8FRN - chains B and G of the 4 polymer chains in the assembly; structure by electron microscopy, 3.30 A resolution.

[Chain B]
Name: Lipopolysaccharide export system ATP-binding protein LptB
From: Acinetobacter baylyi ADP1
Reference sequence: Q6FC66 (Q6FC66_ACIAD); residues 1-249 here = UniProt positions 1-249
Sequence (257 residues; numbered -7 to 249; the number before each row is that of its first residue; numbers below 1 keep their minus sign (Met-7 is residue -7)):
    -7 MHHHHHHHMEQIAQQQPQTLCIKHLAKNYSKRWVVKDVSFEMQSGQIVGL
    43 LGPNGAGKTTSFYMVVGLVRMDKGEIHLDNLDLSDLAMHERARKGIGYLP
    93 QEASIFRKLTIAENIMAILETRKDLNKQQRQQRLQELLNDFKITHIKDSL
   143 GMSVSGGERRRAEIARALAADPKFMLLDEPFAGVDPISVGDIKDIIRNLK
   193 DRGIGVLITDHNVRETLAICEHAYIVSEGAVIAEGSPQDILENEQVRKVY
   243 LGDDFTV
Not modelled in the structure: -7 to 9, 248-249
Differences from the reference sequence: expression tag (-7 to 0)

[Chain G]
Name: LPS export ABC transporter permease LptG
From: Acinetobacter baylyi ADP1
Reference sequence: Q6FFD6 (Q6FFD6_ACIAD); residues 1-356 here = UniProt positions 1-356
Sequence (356 residues; numbered 1 to 356; the number before each row is that of its first residue):
     1 MLARRIVAKHVTKTTALAMLGTTIVLVILQVLFTYLGELSNLKADYSAWQ
    51 AFLYVLWGAPRYLYEILPISALIGAILGLGTLASNSELIVMRSVGISLWR
   101 IVGWVIRSALVLVLLSFALSEWVVPYTNERANSVKSHQSVAALGEVRGYW
   151 SREGQRFIYVDYANSQGQLKRIQVVDFDDNYRLKSVTNAEQGQFVKDGQW
   201 LLNHSQQMAIQGQGDAVLANAAKQPFSLALQPKYVHMVTIDPEDLSFSQL
   251 VSFMNYMREYSQVPKTYQLAFWKKVASPFALITLVLVACSFIFGPLRQQS
   301 MGFRLVIALFIGLGFYYLQDFLGYASLVYNPSPAWFVLGPIVLMFVAGSY
   351 LLYRAR
Not modelled in the structure: 1-3, 43-46, 137-144, 151, 167-168, 178-181, 192-227, 356
Small-molecule neighbours:
  - JSG ((2R,4R,5R,6R)-6-[(1R)-1,2-bis(oxidanyl)ethyl]-2-[(2R,4R,5R,6R)-6-[(1R)-1,2-bis(oxidanyl)ethyl]-5-[(2S,3S,4R,5R,6R)-6-[(1S)-1,2-bis(oxidanyl)ethyl]-4-[(2R,3S,4R,5S,6R)-6-[(1S)-2-[(2S,3S,4S,5S,6R)-6-[(1S)-1,2-bis(oxidanyl)ethyl]-3,4,5-tris(oxidanyl)oxan-2-yl]oxy-1-oxidanyl-ethyl]-3,4-bis(oxidanyl)-5-phosphonooxy-oxan-2-yl]oxy-3-oxidanyl-5-phosphonooxy-oxan-2-yl]oxy-2-carboxy-2-[[(2R,3S,4R,5R,6R)-5-[[(3R)-3-dodecanoyloxytetradecanoyl]amino]-6-[[(2R,3S,4R,5R,6R)-3-oxidanyl-5-[[(3R)-3-oxidanyltetradecanoyl]amino]-4-[(3R)-3-oxidanyltetradecanoyl]oxy-6-phosphonooxy-oxan-2-yl]methoxy]-3-phosphonooxy-4-[(3R)-3-tetradecanoyloxytetradecanoyl]oxy-oxan-2-yl]methoxy]oxan-4-yl]oxy-4,5-bis(oxidanyl)oxane-2-carboxylic acid): Leu26, Leu29, Gln30, Phe33, Thr34, Arg61, Glu65, Ile66, Leu309, Phe310, Leu313, Tyr316, Tyr317
  - Zosurabalpin (VB6): Leu36, Gly37, Leu39, Ser40

[Interface between chain B and chain G]
Contacting residue pairs (37; chain B residue first):
  Met80(B) with Ile89(G); Arg92(G); Ser93(G)
  His81(B) with Arg92(G); Gly95(G); Ile96(G); Ser97(G)
  Ala84(B) with Arg92(G); Ser93(G); Gly95(G)
  Arg85(B) with Gly95(G), hydrogen bond (side chain-backbone)
  Ile88(B) with Ser93(G)
  Tyr90(B) with Ile89(G), hydrophobic; Ser93(G)
  Pro92(B) with Ser86(G); Val90(G), hydrophobic
  Glu94(B) with Ser86(G), hydrogen bond
  Ala95(B) with Asn85(G); Ser86(G)
  Ser96(B) with Asn85(G); Ser86(G); Val90(G)
  Phe98(B) with Glu87(G); Val90(G), hydrophobic
  Arg99(B) with Asn85(G), hydrogen bond (side chain-backbone); Glu87(G)
  Leu101(B) with Ile6(G), hydrophobic; His10(G)
  Glu105(B) with Ile6(G)
  Met108(B) with Ile6(G), hydrophobic
  Ala109(B) with Ile6(G), hydrophobic; Val7(G)
  Ile110(B) with Val94(G), hydrophobic
  Glu112(B) with Arg5(G); Ile6(G), hydrogen bond (side chain-backbone)
  Thr113(B) with Arg4(G)
  Arg158(B) with Val90(G)
Interface residues without a listed pair, chain B (24 interface residues in all): Gly89, Ile97, Lys100, Ala162
Interface residues without a listed pair, chain G (18 interface residues in all): Met91, Leu98

[Overview]
Chain B and chain G form an interface of 24 and 18 residues respectively, with 4 hydrogen bonds. Polar
contacts include Arg85(B)-Gly95(G), Glu94(B)-Ser86(G) and Arg99(B)-Asn85(G). Bound to chain G: compound JSG
and Zosurabalpin.
Chain B is Lipopolysaccharide export system ATP-binding protein LptB and chain G is LPS export ABC transporter
permease LptG, both from Acinetobacter baylyi ADP1; the structure, Acinetobacter baylyi LptB2FG bound to
lipopolysaccharide and Zosurabalpin, was determined by electron microscopy, deposited together with 8FRL,
8FRM, 8FRO, 8FRP, 8UFG and 8UFH.
